Entry 6OEM (electron microscopy, 3.60 A resolution); this record covers chains I and H of the 10 polymer chains in the assembly.

== Chain I ==
Molecule: 50-nt DNA strand
Sequence (50 nucleotides; row label = number of the first residue in the row; numbers below 1 keep their minus sign (DC-3 is residue -3)):
    -3 CCTGGATCTG GCCTGTCTTA CACAGTGATA CAGCCCTTAA CAAAAACCCG
Not modelled in the structure: -3 to 0

== Chain H ==
Molecule: High mobility group protein B1
Organism: Homo sapiens
UniProt: P09429 (HMGB1_HUMAN); residue numbers follow UniProt; this construct covers 15-155
Sequence (141 residues; numbered 15 to 155; the number before each row is that of its first residue):
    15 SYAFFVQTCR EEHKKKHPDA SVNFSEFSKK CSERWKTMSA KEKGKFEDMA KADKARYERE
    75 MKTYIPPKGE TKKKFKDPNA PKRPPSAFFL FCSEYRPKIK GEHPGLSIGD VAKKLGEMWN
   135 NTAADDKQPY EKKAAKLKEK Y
Not modelled in the structure: 15-100
Curated features (UniProtKB/Swiss-Prot):
  - DNA-binding region: Pro95 (HMG box 2)
  - region: Pro80 to Lys96 (LPS binding (Lipid A)), Phe89 to Glu108 (Cytokine-stimulating activity), Lys150 to Tyr155 (Binding to AGER/RAGE)
  - motif: His27 to Lys43 (Nuclear localization signal (NLS) 1)
  - site: Asp67, Lys68 (Cleavage)
  - modified residue: Cys23 (Cysteine sulfonic acid (-SO3H)), Lys28 (N6-acetyllysine), Lys29 (N6-acetyllysine), Lys30 (N6-acetyllysine), Ser35 (Phosphoserine), Lys43 (N6-acetyllysine), Cys45 (Cysteine sulfonic acid (-SO3H)), Lys90 (N6-acetyllysine), Ser100 (Phosphoserine), Cys106 (Cysteine sulfonic acid (-SO3H)), Lys127 (N6-acetyllysine), Lys128 (N6-acetyllysine), Lys141 (N6-acetyllysine)
  - cross-link (Isoglutamyl lysine isopeptide (Lys-Gln)): Lys28 (interchain with Q-?), Lys43 (interchain with Q-?), Lys44 (interchain with Q-?), Lys68 (interchain with Q-?)

== Chain I / chain H interface ==
Residue-residue contacts (10; chain I residue first):
  DT33(I) - Gly123(H)  base contact
  DT33(I) - Ala126(H)  base contact
  DT33(I) - Lys127(H)  phosphate contact
  DT34(I) - Lys127(H)  phosphate contact
  DA35(I) - Phe102(H)  sugar contact
  DA35(I) - Phe103(H)  base contact
  DA35(I) - Gly130(H)  phosphate contact
  DA35(I) - Asn134(H)  phosphate contact
  DA36(I) - Ala101(H)  sugar contact
  DA36(I) - Phe102(H)  sugar contact
Interface residues without a listed pair, chain I (5 interface residues in all): DC37
Interface residues without a listed pair, chain H (9 interface residues in all): Ile122

== In short ==
5 residues of chain I face 9 of chain H across their interface. Curated annotation (UniProt) lists a
DNA-binding region on chain H.
Chain I is a 50-nt DNA strand and chain H is High mobility group protein B1 (Homo sapiens); the structure,
Cryo-EM structure of mouse RAG1/2 PRC complex (DNA0), was determined by electron microscopy, deposited
together with 6OEN, 6OEO, 6OEP, 6OEQ, 6OER and 6V0V.
